9E1N - chains A and J of the 11 polymer chains in the assembly; structure by electron microscopy, 3.40 A resolution.

[Chain A]
Protein: Histone H3.2
Source organism: Xenopus laevis
UniProtKB: P84233 (H32_XENLA); residues 0-135 here correspond to UniProt positions 1-136 (UniProt number = residue number + 1)
Sequence (136 residues; row label = number of the first residue in the row; numbering starts at 0):
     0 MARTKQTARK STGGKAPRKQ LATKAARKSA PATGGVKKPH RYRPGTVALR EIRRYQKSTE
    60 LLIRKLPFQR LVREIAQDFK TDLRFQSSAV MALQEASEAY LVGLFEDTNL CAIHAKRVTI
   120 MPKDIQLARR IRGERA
Unresolved in the structure: 0-36, 134-135

[Chain J]
Molecule: 152-nt DNA strand
Source organism: Homo sapiens
Sequence (152 nucleotides; row label = number of the first residue in the row; numbers below 1 keep their minus sign (DC-75 is residue -75)):
   -75 CCCTGGAGAA TCCCGGTGCC GAGGCCGCTC AATTGGTCGT AGACAGCTCT AGCACCGCTT
   -15 AAACGCACGT ACGCGCTGTC CCCCGCGTTT TAACCGCCAA GGGGATTACT CCCTAGTCTC
    45 CAGGCACGTG TCAGATATAT ACATCCTGTG CA
Unresolved in the structure: -75

[Chain A / chain J interface]
Pairs across the interface (19; chain A residue first):
  Arg40(A) with DC70(J), sugar contact; DT71(J), phosphate contact
  Arg42(A) with DA-5(J), salt bridge to the phosphate; DC70(J), salt bridge to the phosphate
  Pro43(A) with DA-5(J), phosphate contact
  Thr45(A) with DC70(J), hydrogen bond to the phosphate
  Arg63(A) with DA-14(J), phosphate contact; DA-13(J), salt bridge to the phosphate
  Arg72(A) with DC-23(J), salt bridge to the phosphate
  Arg83(A) with DC-23(J), phosphate contact
  Phe84(A) with DG-24(J), sugar contact; DC-23(J), hydrogen bond to the phosphate
  Gln85(A) with DG-24(J), phosphate contact
  Ser86(A) with DG-24(J), hydrogen bond to the phosphate
  Arg116(A) with DG-3(J), phosphate contact; DC-2(J), phosphate contact
  Val117(A) with DG-3(J), hydrogen bond to the phosphate
  Thr118(A) with DG-3(J), hydrogen bond to the phosphate
  Met120(A) with DC-2(J), phosphate contact
Also at the interface, not in a pair above, chain A (18 interface residues in all): His39, Tyr41, Leu82, Lys122
Also at the interface, not in a pair above, chain J (12 interface residues in all): DT-6, DC-4, DC69

[Overview]
18 residues of chain A and 12 residues of chain J are in contact, with 5 hydrogen bonds and 4 salt bridges.
Polar pairs include Thr45(A)-DC70(J), Phe84(A)-DC-23(J) and Ser86(A)-DG-24(J).
Here chain A is Histone H3.2 (Xenopus laevis) and chain J is a 152-nt DNA strand (Homo sapiens). Entry 9E1N
(Snf2h bound nucleosome complex-ClassA3) was determined by electron microscopy together with 9E1L, 9E1M, 9E1O,
9E1P, 9E1Q, 9E1R and 4 further entries from the same study.
